PDB entry 6ZY2 | electron microscopy, 3.60 A resolution | chains F and E of the 12 polymer chains in the assembly

[Chain F]
Name: Toluene tolerance protein Ttg2A
Source organism: Escherichia coli 909945-2
UniProt: V0AC37 (V0AC37_ECOLX); numbering as in UniProt (aligned over 1-269)
Amino-acid sequence (269 residues; each row starts with the number of its first residue):
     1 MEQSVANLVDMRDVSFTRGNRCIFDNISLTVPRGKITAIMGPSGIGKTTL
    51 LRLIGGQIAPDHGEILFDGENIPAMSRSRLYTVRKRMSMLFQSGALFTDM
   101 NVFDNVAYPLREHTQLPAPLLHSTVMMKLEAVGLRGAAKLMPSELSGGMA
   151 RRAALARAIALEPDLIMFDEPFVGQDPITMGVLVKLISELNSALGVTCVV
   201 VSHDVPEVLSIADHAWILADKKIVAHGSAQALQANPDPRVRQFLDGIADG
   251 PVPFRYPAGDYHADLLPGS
Unresolved in the structure: 1-6, 268-269
Reported in the primary citation:
  - mutagenesis - Y256D, H262D: unchanged catalytic activity (ATPase and transport activity)
  - mutagenesis - Y256D, H262D: unchanged growth in response to chlorpromazine
  - mutagenesis - E144A, S146A, R151A: decreased catalytic activity (ATPase activities)
  - mutagenesis - S146A, R151A: abolished growth in response to chlorpromazine
  - mutagenesis - E170A, H203A: decreased catalytic activity on ATPase

[Chain E]
Name: Uncharacterized protein
Source organism: Escherichia coli 2.3916
UniProt: I2X585 (I2X585_ECOLX); residues 1-260 here = UniProt positions 1-260
Amino-acid sequence (260 residues; numbered 1 to 260; the number before each row is that of its first residue):
     1 MLLNALASLGHKGIKTLRTFGRAGLMLFNALVGKPEFRKHAPLLVRQLYN
    51 VGVLSMLIIVVSGVFIGMVLGLQGYLVLTTYSAETSLGMLVALSLLRELG
   101 PVVAALLFAGRAGSALTAEIGLMRATEQLSSMEMMAVDPLRRVISPRFWA
   151 GVISLPLLTVIFVAVGIWGGSLVGVSWKGIDSGFFWSAMQNAVDWRMDLV
   201 NCLIKSVVFAITVTWISLFNGYDAIPTSAGISRATTRTVVHSSLAVLGLD
   251 FVLTALMFGN
Unresolved in the structure: 260
Reported in the primary citation:
  - mutagenesis - E98R: decreased growth in response to chlorpromazine

[Interface between chain F and chain E]
Residue-residue contacts (28):
  Arg52(F) with Glu127(E), salt bridge; Ser130(E)
  Gln57(F) with Ser130(E); Met134(E), hydrogen bond
  Tyr81(F) with Met135(E); Ala136(E); Asp138(E)
  Arg84(F) with Glu133(E), hydrogen bond (side chain-backbone); Met134(E)
  Lys85(F) with Ala136(E)
  Met87(F) with Met134(E), hydrophobic
  Met89(F) with Met134(E), hydrophobic
  Phe91(F) with Glu127(E); Ser130(E); Ser131(E)
  Ser93(F) with Thr126(E), hydrogen bond (side chain-backbone)
  Gly94(F) with Thr126(E), hydrogen bond (backbone-side chain)
  Ala95(F) with Glu127(E); Ser131(E), hydrogen bond (backbone-side chain)
  Leu96(F) with Gln128(E), hydrogen bond (backbone-side chain)
  Phe97(F) with Met132(E), hydrophobic
  Thr98(F) with Gln128(E)
  Tyr108(F) with Met132(E)
  Pro109(F) with Met135(E), hydrophobic
  Arg111(F) with Lys39(E)
  Glu112(F) with Lys39(E), salt bridge
  His113(F) with Ala136(E)
  Arg157(F) with Ser131(E)
Also at the interface, not in a pair above, chain F (22 interface residues in all): Gly55, Met167
Also at the interface, not in a pair above, chain E (15 interface residues in all): Val137, Pro139, Arg142

[Overview]
22 residues of chain F face 15 of chain E across their interface; the contacts include 6 hydrogen bonds and 2
salt bridges. Polar pairs include Arg52(F)-Glu127(E), Glu112(F)-Lys39(E) and Gln57(F)-Met134(E). From the
paper: E144A, S146A and R151A of chain F reduce catalytic activity (ATPase activities); S146A and R151A of
chain F abolish growth in response to chlorpromazine; 8 substitutions were tested in all.
Here chain F is Toluene tolerance protein Ttg2A (Escherichia coli 909945-2) and chain E is Uncharacterized
protein (Escherichia coli 2.3916). Entry 6ZY2 (Cryo-EM structure of apo MlaFEDB) was determined by electron
microscopy, deposited together with 6ZY3, 6ZY4 and 6ZY9.
